1SPH - chains A and B; structure by X-ray diffraction, 2.00 A resolution.

Chain A (and B):
Name: Histidine-containing phosphocarrier protein hpr
Organism: Bacillus subtilis
Notes: chain B of this document is another copy of the same molecule, construct and numbering; everything in this record applies to it too
UniProt: P08877 (PTHP_BACSU); residues 2-88 here correspond to UniProt positions 1-87 (UniProt number = residue number - 1)
Amino-acid sequence (88 residues; numbered 1 to 88; the number before each row is that of its first residue):
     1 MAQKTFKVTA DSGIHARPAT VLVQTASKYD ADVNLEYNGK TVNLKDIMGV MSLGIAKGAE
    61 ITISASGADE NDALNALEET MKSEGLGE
Disordered / not traced: 1
Differences from the reference sequence: conflict Asp46 (Ser45 in P08877)

Interface between chain A and chain B:
Residue-residue contacts - 13 pairs, chain A then chain B:
  Asn34(A) - Met48(B)
  Lys40(A) - Ser52(B)
  Thr41(A) - Met48(B)
  Thr41(A) - Gly49(B)  hydrogen bond (backbone-backbone)
  Thr41(A) - Ser52(B)
  Val42(A) - Asp46(B)
  Asn43(A) - Asp46(B)  hydrogen bond (backbone-side chain)
  Asp46(A) - Asn43(B)
  Met48(A) - Asn34(B)
  Met48(A) - Thr41(B)
  Gly49(A) - Thr41(B)
  Ser52(A) - Lys40(B)
  Ser52(A) - Thr41(B)
Other interface residues (no listed pair), chain B (9 interface residues in all): Val42

Overview:
Chain A and chain B each contribute 9 residues to their interface, with 2 hydrogen bonds. Polar contacts
include Asn43(A)-Asp46(B) and Thr41(A)-Gly49(B).
Both chains are Histidine-containing phosphocarrier protein hpr (Bacillus subtilis). Entry 1SPH (Refined
structures of the active S83C and impaired S46D hprs: evidence that phosphorylation does not require ...) was
determined by X-ray diffraction (same publication as 2HPR).
